Entry 6BXB (X-ray diffraction, 2.39 A resolution); this record covers chain A.

Chain A:
Molecule: Chimera protein of Integrin beta-3 and Integrin alpha-L
From: Homo sapiens
Reference sequence: chimeric construct of P05106, P20701: residues 1-109 from P05106 (ITB3_HUMAN) positions 27-135 (UniProt number = residue number + 26); residues 110-286 from P20701 positions 153-329 (UniProt number = residue number + 43); residues 287-459 from P05106 (ITB3_HUMAN) positions 376-548 (UniProt number = residue number + 89)
Amino-acid sequence (466 residues; each row starts with the number of its first residue):
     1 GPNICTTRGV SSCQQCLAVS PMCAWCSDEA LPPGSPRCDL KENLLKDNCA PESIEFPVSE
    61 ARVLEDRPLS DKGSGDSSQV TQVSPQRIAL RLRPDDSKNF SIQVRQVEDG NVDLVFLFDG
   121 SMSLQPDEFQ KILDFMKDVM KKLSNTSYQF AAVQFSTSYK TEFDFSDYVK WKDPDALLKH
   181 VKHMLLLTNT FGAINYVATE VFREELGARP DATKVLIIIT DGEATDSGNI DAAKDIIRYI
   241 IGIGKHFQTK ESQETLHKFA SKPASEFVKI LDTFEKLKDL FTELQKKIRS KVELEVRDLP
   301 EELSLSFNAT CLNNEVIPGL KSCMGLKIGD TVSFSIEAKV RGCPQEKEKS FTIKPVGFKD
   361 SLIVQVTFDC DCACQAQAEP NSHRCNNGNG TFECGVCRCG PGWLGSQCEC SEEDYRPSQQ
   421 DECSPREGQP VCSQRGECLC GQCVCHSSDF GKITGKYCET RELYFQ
Disordered / not traced: 464-466
Cystine bridges: Cys5-Cys23, Cys13-Cys372, Cys16-Cys38, Cys26-Cys49, Cys311-Cys323, Cys343-Cys370, Cys374-Cys394, Cys385-Cys397, Cys399-Cys408, Cys410-Cys440, Cys423-Cys438, Cys432-Cys443, Cys445-Cys458
Glycans and other covalent adducts: N-acetylglucosamine (NAG) linked to Asn145, Asn308
Differences from the reference sequence: conflict Pro33 (Leu59 in P05106), Trp171 (Arg214 in P20701); expression tag (460-466)
Ion coordination: Ca2+: Ser121, Ser123, Asp221
Curated features (UniProtKB/Swiss-Prot):
  - glycosylation (N-linked (GlcNAc...) asparagine): Asn99, Asn308, Asn389

Overview:
Covalently linked N-acetylglucosamine: at Asn145 and Asn308. The Ca2+ site is built by Ser121, Ser123 and
Asp221.
Chain A is Chimera protein of Integrin beta-3 and Integrin alpha-L (Homo sapiens); the structure, Crystal
structure of an extended b3 integrin P33, was determined by X-ray diffraction (same publication as 6BXF and
6CKB).
